PDB entry 3UD7 | X-ray diffraction, 2.80 A resolution | chain A

Chain A:
Protein: Heparin-binding growth factor 1
Organism: Homo sapiens
UniProtKB: P05230 (FGF1_HUMAN); residues 1-140 here correspond to UniProt positions 16-155 (UniProt number = residue number + 15)
Chain sequence (141 residues; each row starts with the number of its first residue; numbering starts at 0):
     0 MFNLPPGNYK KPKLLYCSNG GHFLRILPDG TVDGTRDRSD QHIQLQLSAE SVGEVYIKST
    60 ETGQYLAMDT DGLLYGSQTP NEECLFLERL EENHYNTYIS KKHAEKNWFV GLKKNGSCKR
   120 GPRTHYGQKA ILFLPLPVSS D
Disordered / not traced: 0-10, 138-140
Construct notes: expression tag (0)
UniProt features mapped onto this chain:
  - region: K112 to K128 (Heparin-binding)
  - motif: K9 to K12 (Nuclear localization signal)
  - binding site (heparin): N18
Reported in the primary citation:
  - binding site for 1-O-methyl-2-O-sulfo-iduronic acid: N18, K113, Q127, K128
  - binding site for 2-deoxy-2-(sulfoamino)-alpha-D-glucopyranose: N18, K113, K118

In short:
Curated annotation (UniProt) lists heparin-binding residue N18. The paper reports a binding site for
1-O-methyl-2-O-sulfo-iduronic acid at N18, K113 and Q127 among others; a binding site for
2-deoxy-2-(sulfoamino)-alpha-D-glucopyranose at N18, K113 and K118.
Chain A is Heparin-binding growth factor 1 (Homo sapiens); the structure, Crystal Structure Analysis of
FGF1-Disaccharide(NI21) complexes, was determined by X-ray diffraction, deposited together with 3UD8, 3UD9 and
3UDA.
